PDB entry 6B8N | X-ray diffraction, 2.20 A resolution | chains A and B

Chain A:
Protein: Potassium voltage-gated channel subfamily KQT member 4
Organism: Homo sapiens
Reference sequence: P56696 (KCNQ4_HUMAN); residue numbers follow UniProt; this construct covers 325-367, 524-557
Chain sequence (82 residues; each row starts with the number of its first residue; note: 154 numbers in that range are skipped by the numbering (no residue carries them; nothing is unmodelled there)):
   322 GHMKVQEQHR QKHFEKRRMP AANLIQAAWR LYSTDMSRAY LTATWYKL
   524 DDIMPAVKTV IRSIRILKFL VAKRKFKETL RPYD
Disordered / not traced: 322-324, 554-557
Differences from the reference sequence: expression tag (322-324); linker (368-369)
Curated features (UniProtKB/Swiss-Prot):
  - region (Interaction with CALM): A342 to R351, R535 to F549
  - binding site (a 1,2-diacyl-sn-glycero-3-phospho-(1D-myo-inositol-4,5-bisphosphate)): H330, K333
  - mutagenesis: H330 (H330A: Shifted activation curve of KCNQ4 toward positive potentials compared to wild-type; when associated with A-333. Decreased current density; when associated with A-333), K333 (K333A: Shifted activation curve of KCNQ4 toward positive potentials compared to wild-type. No difference in current density ...), I346 (I346A: Loss of CALM binding. Impaired location at plasma membrane. Decreased KCNQ4 channel current; I346D: Loss of CALM binding. Impaired location at plasma membrane. Loss of KCNQ4 channel current), S536 (S536A: No difference in CALM binding compared to wild-type; when associated with A-540; S536D: Loss of CALM binding; when associated with D-540. Loss of location at plasma membrane ...), L540 (L540A: No difference in CALM binding compared to wild-type; when associated with A-536; L540D: Loss of CALM binding; when associated with D-536. Loss of location at plasma membrane ...)
What the authors report for this chain:
  - mutagenesis - I346A: decreased localization
  - mutagenesis - S536A/L540A: unchanged binding to Calmodulin-1 (chain B)
  - mutagenesis - S536A/L540A: unchanged binding to Apo/CaM

Chain B:
Protein: Calmodulin-1
Organism: Homo sapiens
Reference sequence: P0DP23 (CALM1_HUMAN); residues 0-148 here correspond to UniProt positions 1-149 (UniProt number = residue number + 1)
Chain sequence (149 residues; row label = number of the first residue in the row; numbering starts at 0):
     0 MADQLTEEQI AEFKEAFSLF DKDGDGTITT KELGTVMRSL GQNPTEAELQ DMINEVDADG
    60 NGTIDFPEFL TMMARKMKDT DSEEEIREAF RVFDKDGNGY ISAAELRHVM TNLGEKLTDE
   120 EVDEMIREAD IDGDGQVNYE EFVQMMTAK
Disordered / not traced: 0-2, 148
Bound ions: Ca2+: D20, D22, D24, T26, E31
Curated features (UniProtKB/Swiss-Prot):
  - binding site (Ca(2+)): D20, D22, D24, T26, E31, D56, D58, N60, T62, E67, D93, D95, N97, Y99, E104, D129, D131, D133, Q135, E140
  - modified residue: A1 (N-acetylalanine), K21 (N6-acetyllysine), T44 (Phosphothreonine), S81 (Phosphoserine), K94 (N6-acetyllysine), Y99 (Phosphotyrosine), S101 (Phosphoserine), T110 (Phosphothreonine), K115 (N6,N6,N6-trimethyllysine), Y138 (Phosphotyrosine)
  - cross-link: K21 (Glycyl lysine isopeptide (Lys-Gly) (interchain with G-Cter in SUMO2))
What the authors report for this chain:
  - Ca2+ coordination: D22, D24, E31
  - conformationally variable residues: D22, D24, T28, E31

How chain A and chain B interact:
Pairs across the interface - 86 pairs, chain A then chain B:
  F335(A) with V91(B)
  R339(A) with F92(B); L112(B)
  M340(A) with G113(B)
  A342(A) with A88(B); V91(B), hydrophobic; F92(B), hydrophobic
  A343(A) with F92(B); L112(B), hydrophobic
  N344(A) with G113(B); E114(B), hydrogen bond (side chain-backbone)
  L345(A) with E84(B); I85(B); A88(B), hydrophobic
  I346(A) with A88(B), hydrophobic; F89(B), hydrophobic; M109(B), hydrophobic
  Q347(A) with M109(B), hydrogen bond (side chain-backbone); L112(B), hydrogen bond (side chain-backbone); G113(B); E114(B), hydrogen bond (side chain-backbone); K115(B); L116(B)
  A349(A) with M76(B); I85(B), hydrophobic
  W350(A) with E120(B); E123(B); M124(B), hydrophobic; E127(B); F141(B), hydrophobic; M145(B)
  R351(A) with E114(B), hydrogen bond (side chain-backbone); K115(B), hydrogen bond (side chain-backbone); L116(B); E120(B), salt bridge
  L352(A) with M76(B), hydrophobic
  Y353(A) with E127(B), hydrogen bond; M144(B); M145(B), hydrophobic
  M357(A) with E127(B)
  S358(A) with E123(B), hydrogen bond
  R359(A) with E123(B), hydrogen bond (backbone-side chain)
  A529(A) with E14(B); L18(B), hydrophobic
  T532(A) with F12(B); A15(B); M72(B)
  V533(A) with A15(B); L18(B), hydrophobic; F19(B), hydrophobic; V35(B), hydrophobic
  I534(A) with L39(B), hydrophobic
  R535(A) with M72(B)
  S536(A) with F19(B); F68(B); M72(B)
  I537(A) with M36(B), hydrophobic; Q41(B)
  I539(A) with M71(B), hydrophobic; M72(B), hydrophobic; K75(B)
  L540(A) with M51(B); V55(B), hydrophobic; M71(B), hydrophobic
  K541(A) with M36(B); Q41(B), hydrogen bond; M51(B)
  F542(A) with M76(B), hydrophobic; S81(B); I85(B), hydrophobic
  L543(A) with E54(B); V55(B), hydrophobic
  V544(A) with D50(B); M51(B), hydrophobic; E54(B)
  K546(A) with D78(B), salt bridge; D80(B), salt bridge; S81(B), hydrogen bond; E84(B)
  R547(A) with E54(B), salt bridge
  K548(A) with D50(B), salt bridge
  F549(A) with E84(B); E87(B); A88(B)
  K550(A) with D80(B), salt bridge; E84(B)
Other interface residues (no listed pair), chain A (37 interface residues in all): R338, P528
Other interface residues (no listed pair), chain B (43 interface residues in all): L32, V108
From the paper, about this interface:
  - hot spots on chain A (mutagenesis) - I346A, I346D, S536D/L540D: decreased binding to Calmodulin-1 (chain B)

Overview:
Chain A and chain B form an interface of 37 and 43 residues respectively, with 11 hydrogen bonds and 6 salt
bridges. Among the polar pairs are R351(A)-E120(B), K546(A)-D78(B) and K546(A)-D80(B). From the paper: I346A,
I346D and S536D/L540D of chain A reduce binding to Calmodulin-1 (chain B); Ca2+ coordination by D22(B), D24(B)
and E31(B).
Chain A is Potassium voltage-gated channel subfamily KQT member 4 and chain B is Calmodulin-1, both from Homo
sapiens; the structure, Crystal Structure of the Ca2+/CaM:Kv7.4 (KCNQ4) AB Domain Complex, 10 uM CaCl2 soak,
was determined by X-ray diffraction (same publication as 6B8M, 6B8P and 6B8Q).
